5B3Y - chain A; structure by X-ray diffraction, 1.90 A resolution.

Chain A:
Molecule: Peptidyl-prolyl cis-trans isomerase NIMA-interacting 1, Maltose-binding periplasmic protein
Organism: Homo sapiens
Notes: fragment: UNP(Q13526) residues 5-23, UNP(P0AEX9) residues 27-393
Reference sequence: chimeric construct of Q13526, P0AEX9: residues 2-20 from Q13526 (PIN1_HUMAN) positions 5-23 (UniProt number = residue number + 3); residues 24-390 from P0AEX9 positions 27-393 (UniProt number = residue number + 3)
Amino-acid sequence (390 residues; each row starts with the number of its first residue):
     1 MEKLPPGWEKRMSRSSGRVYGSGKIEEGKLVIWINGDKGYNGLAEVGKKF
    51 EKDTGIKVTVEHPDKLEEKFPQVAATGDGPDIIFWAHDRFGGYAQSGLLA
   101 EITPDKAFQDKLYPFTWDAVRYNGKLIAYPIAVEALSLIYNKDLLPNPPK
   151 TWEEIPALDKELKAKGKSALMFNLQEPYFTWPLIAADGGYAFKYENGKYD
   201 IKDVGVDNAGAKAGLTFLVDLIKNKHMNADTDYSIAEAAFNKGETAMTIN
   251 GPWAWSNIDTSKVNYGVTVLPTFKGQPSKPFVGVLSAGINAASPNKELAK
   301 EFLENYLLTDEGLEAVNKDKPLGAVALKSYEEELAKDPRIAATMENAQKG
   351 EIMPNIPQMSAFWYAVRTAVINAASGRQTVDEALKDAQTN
Unresolved in the structure: 1-7, 390
Differences from the reference sequence: expression tag (1); linker (21-23); engineered mutation N390 (Arg393 in P0AEX9)
Reported in the primary citation:
  - conformationally variable residues (loop rearrangement): S16, G17 to Y20

In short:
From the paper: conformational variability at S16 and G17.
Chain A is Peptidyl-prolyl cis-trans isomerase NIMA-interacting 1, Maltose-binding periplasmic protein (Homo
sapiens); the structure, Crystal structure of hPin1 WW domain (5-23) fused with maltose-binding protein, was
determined by X-ray diffraction (same publication as 5B3W, 5B3X, 5B3Z and 5BMY).
